Entry 8AVC (electron microscopy, 4.60 A resolution (low resolution: residue-level contacts below are approximate; hydrogen-bond / salt-bridge calls are withheld)); this record covers chains B and C of the 6 polymer chains in the assembly.

== Chain B ==
Molecule: Leptin receptor
Source organism: Mus musculus
UniProtKB: P48356 (LEPR_MOUSE); residues 22-839 here = UniProt positions 22-839
Sequence (868 residues; row label = number of the first residue in the row):
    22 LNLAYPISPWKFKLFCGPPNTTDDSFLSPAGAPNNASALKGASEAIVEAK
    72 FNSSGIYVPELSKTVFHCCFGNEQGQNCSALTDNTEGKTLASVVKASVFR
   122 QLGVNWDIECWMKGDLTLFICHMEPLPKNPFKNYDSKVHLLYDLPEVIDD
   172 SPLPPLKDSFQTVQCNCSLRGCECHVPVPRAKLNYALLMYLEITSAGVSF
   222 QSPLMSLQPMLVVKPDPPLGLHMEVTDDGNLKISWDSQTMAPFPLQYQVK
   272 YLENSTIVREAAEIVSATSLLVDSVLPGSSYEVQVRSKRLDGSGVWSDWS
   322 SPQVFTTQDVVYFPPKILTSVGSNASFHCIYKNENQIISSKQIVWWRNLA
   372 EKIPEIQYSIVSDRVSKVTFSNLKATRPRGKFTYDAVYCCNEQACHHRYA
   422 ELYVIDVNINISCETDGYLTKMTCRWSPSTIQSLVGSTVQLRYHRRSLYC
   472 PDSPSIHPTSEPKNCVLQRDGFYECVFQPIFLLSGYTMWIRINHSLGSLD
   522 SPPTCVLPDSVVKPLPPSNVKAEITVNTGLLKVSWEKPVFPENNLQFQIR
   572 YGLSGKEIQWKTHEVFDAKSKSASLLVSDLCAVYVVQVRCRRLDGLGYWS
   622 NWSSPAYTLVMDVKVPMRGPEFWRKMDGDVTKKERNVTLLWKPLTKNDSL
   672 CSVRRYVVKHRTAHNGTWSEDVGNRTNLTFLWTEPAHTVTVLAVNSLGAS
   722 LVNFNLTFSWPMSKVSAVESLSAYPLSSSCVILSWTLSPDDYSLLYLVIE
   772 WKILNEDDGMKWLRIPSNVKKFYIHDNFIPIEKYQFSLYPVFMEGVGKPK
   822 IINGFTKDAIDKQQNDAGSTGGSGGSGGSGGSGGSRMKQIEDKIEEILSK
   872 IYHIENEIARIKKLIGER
Unresolved in the structure: 22-234, 828-889
Sequence notes: expression tag (840-889)
Cystine bridges: Cys350-Cys410, Cys411-Cys416, Cys434-Cys445, Cys471-Cys526, Cys486-Cys496, Cys602-Cys672
Metal / ion sites: Ni2+ near Arg467 (its only coordinating residue here)

== Chain C ==
Molecule: Leptin
Source organism: Mus musculus
UniProtKB: P41160 (LEP_MOUSE); residue numbers follow UniProt; this construct covers 21-167
Sequence (174 residues; numbered -6 to 167; the number before each row is that of its first residue; numbers below 1 keep their minus sign (Met-6 is residue -6)):
    -6 MGSSHHHHHHPGGPGSENLYFQGGSTGGVPIQKVQDDTKTLIKTIVTRIN
    44 DISHTQSVSAKQRVTGLDFIPGLHPILSLSKMDQTLAVYQQVLTSLPSQN
    94 VLQIANDLENLRDLLHLLAFSKSCSLPQTSGLQKPESLDGVLEASLYSTE
   144 VVALSRLQGSLQDILQQLDVSPEC
Unresolved in the structure: -6 to 20, 122-128
Sequence notes: initiating methionine (-6); expression tag (-5 to 20); conflict Gly21 (Ala in P41160)
Cystine bridges: Cys117-Cys167

== How chain B and chain C interact ==
Contacting residue pairs - 30 pairs, chain B then chain C:
  Asn369(B) with Val51(C)
  Leu370(B) with Ser50(C); Val51(C)
  Ala371(B) with Ser50(C)
  Arg400(B) with His47(C); Tyr140(C)
  Gly401(B) with His47(C)
  Phe403(B) with Tyr140(C); Glu143(C)
  Ala407(B) with Tyr140(C)
  Tyr409(B) with Ser141(C)
  Gln414(B) with Gln55(C); Arg56(C)
  Cys416(B) with Gln55(C); Arg56(C); Val57(C); Thr58(C)
  His417(B) with Val57(C); Thr58(C)
  His418(B) with Val57(C); Thr58(C); Val134(C); Ser138(C); Ser141(C)
  Arg419(B) with Ala137(C); Ser138(C)
  Tyr420(B) with Ser138(C); Leu139(C); Tyr140(C); Ser141(C)
Other interface residues (no listed pair), chain B (18 interface residues in all): Tyr352, Lys402, Tyr405, Ala415
Other interface residues (no listed pair), chain C (19 interface residues in all): Ser46, Ser52, Gly59, Ser91, Val144

== Summary ==
18 residues of chain B face 19 of chain C across their interface.
Here chain B is Leptin receptor and chain C is Leptin, both from Mus musculus. Entry 8AVC (Mouse leptin:LEP-R
complex cryoEM structure (3:3 model)) was determined by electron microscopy (same publication as 7Z3Q, 7Z3R,
8AV2, 8AVB, 8AVD, 8AVE and 3 further entries).
